PDB entry 8IYW | electron microscopy, 3.45 A resolution | chains C and H of the 5 polymer chains in the assembly

# Chain C
Protein: Guanine nucleotide-binding protein G(I)/G(S)/G(T) subunit beta-1
From: Homo sapiens
Reference sequence: P62873 (GBB1_HUMAN); residue numbers follow UniProt; this construct covers 3-340
Chain sequence (350 residues; numbered -9 to 340; the number before each row is that of its first residue; numbers below 1 keep their minus sign (Met-9 is residue -9)):
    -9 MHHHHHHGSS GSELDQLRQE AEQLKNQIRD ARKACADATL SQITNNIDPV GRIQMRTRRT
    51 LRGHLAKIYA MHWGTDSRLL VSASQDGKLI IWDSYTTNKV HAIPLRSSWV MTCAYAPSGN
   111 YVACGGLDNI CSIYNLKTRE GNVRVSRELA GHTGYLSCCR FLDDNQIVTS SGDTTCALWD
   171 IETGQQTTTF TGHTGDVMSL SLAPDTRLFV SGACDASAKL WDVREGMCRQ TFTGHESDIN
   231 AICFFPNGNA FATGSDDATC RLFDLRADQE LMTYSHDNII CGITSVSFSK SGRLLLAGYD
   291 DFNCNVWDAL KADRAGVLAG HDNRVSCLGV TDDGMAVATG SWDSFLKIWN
Disordered / not traced: -9 to 2
Construct notes: initiating methionine (-9); expression tag (-8 to 2)
UniProt features mapped onto this chain:
  - modified residue: His266 (Phosphohistidine)
  - natural variant: Leu30 (L30F: In MRD42; uncertain significance), Arg52 (R52G: In MRD42), Gly64 (G64V: In MRD42), Asp76 (D76E: In MRD42; D76G: In MRD42), Gly77 (G77S: In MRD42), Lys78 (K78R: In MRD42), Ile80 (I80N: In MRD42; I80T: In MRD42), His91 (H91R: In MRD42; uncertain significance), Ala92 (A92T: In MRD42), Pro94 (P94S: In MRD42), Leu95 (L95P: In MRD42), Arg96 (R96L: In MRD42), 5 further natural variant entries in UniProt

# Chain H
Protein: ScFv16 Antibody Fragment
From: Mus musculus
Notes: antibody fragment or engineered binder
Chain sequence (248 residues; each row starts with the number of its first residue):
     1 DVQLVESGGG LVQPGGSRKL SCSASGFAFS SFGMHWVRQA PEKGLEWVAY ISSGSGTIYY
    61 ADTVKGRFTI SRDDPKNTLF LQMTSLRSED TAMYYCVRSI YYYGSSPFDF WGQGTTLTVS
   121 SGGGGSGGGG SGGGGSDIVM TQATSSVPVT PGESVSISCR SSKSLLHSNG NTYLYWFLQR
   181 PGQSPQLLIY RMSNLASGVP DRFSGSGSGT AFTLTISRLE AEDVGVYYCM QHLEYPLTFG
   241 AGTKLELK
Disordered / not traced: 121-135, 248
Disulfides: Cys22-Cys96, Cys159-Cys229

# How chain C and chain H interact
Pairs across the interface (12; chain C residue first):
  Arg68(C) with Tyr103(H)
  Leu69(C) with Tyr103(H), hydrophobic
  Asp83(C) with Tyr103(H)
  Val90(C) with Tyr102(H), hydrophobic
  His91(C) with Tyr102(H)
  Arg129(C) with Arg98(H), hydrogen bond (backbone-side chain); Phe110(H)
  Glu130(C) with Gly26(H); Phe27(H); Ala28(H), hydrogen bond (backbone-backbone); Phe32(H)
  Gly131(C) with Phe32(H)
Also at the interface, not in a pair above, chain C (9 interface residues in all): Asn132
Also at the interface, not in a pair above, chain H (9 interface residues in all): Val2

# Summary
Chain C and chain H each contribute 9 residues to their interface, with 2 hydrogen bonds. Polar contacts
include Arg129(C)-Arg98(H) and Glu130(C)-Ala28(H).
Here chain C is Guanine nucleotide-binding protein G(I)/G(S)/G(T) subunit beta-1 (Homo sapiens) and chain H is
ScFv16 Antibody Fragment (Mus musculus). Entry 8IYW (Structure of GSK256073-GPR109A-G-protein complex) was
determined by electron microscopy, deposited together with 8IY9, 8IYH, 8JER and 8JHN.
